Entry 7NEZ (electron microscopy, 3.39 A resolution); this record covers chains A and E of the 6 polymer chains in the assembly.

# Chain A
Protein: ATP-binding cassette sub-family G member 2
Organism: Homo sapiens
Notes: EC 7.6.2.2
Reference sequence: Q9UNQ0 (ABCG2_HUMAN); numbering as in UniProt (aligned over 1-655)
Sequence (655 residues; numbered 1 to 655; the number before each row is that of its first residue):
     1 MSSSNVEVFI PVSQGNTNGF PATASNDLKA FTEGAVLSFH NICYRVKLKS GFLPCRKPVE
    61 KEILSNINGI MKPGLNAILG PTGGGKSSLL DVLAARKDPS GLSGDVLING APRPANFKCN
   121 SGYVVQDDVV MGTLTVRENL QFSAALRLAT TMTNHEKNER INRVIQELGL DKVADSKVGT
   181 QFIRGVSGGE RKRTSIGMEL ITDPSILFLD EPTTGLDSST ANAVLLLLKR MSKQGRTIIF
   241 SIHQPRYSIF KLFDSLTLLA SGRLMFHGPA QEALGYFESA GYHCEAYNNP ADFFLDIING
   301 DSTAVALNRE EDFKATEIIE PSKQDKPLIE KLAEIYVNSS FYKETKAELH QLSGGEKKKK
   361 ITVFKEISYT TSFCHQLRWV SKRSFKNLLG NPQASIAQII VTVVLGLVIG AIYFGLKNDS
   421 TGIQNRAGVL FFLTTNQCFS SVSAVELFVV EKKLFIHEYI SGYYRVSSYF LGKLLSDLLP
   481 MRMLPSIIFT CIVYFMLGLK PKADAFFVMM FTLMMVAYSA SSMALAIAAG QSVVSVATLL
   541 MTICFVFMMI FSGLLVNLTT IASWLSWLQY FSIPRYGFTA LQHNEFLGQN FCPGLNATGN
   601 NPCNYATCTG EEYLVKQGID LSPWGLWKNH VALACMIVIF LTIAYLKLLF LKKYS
Unresolved in the structure: 1-34, 47-60, 302-327, 355-371, 655
Disulfides: C592-C608
Small-molecule neighbours:
  - N-acetylglucosamine (NAG; 2-acetamido-2-deoxy-beta-D-glucopyranose): N596, T598, G599
  - topotecan, hycamtin (TTC; (S)-10-[(dimethylamino)methyl]-4-ethyl-4,9-dihydroxy-1H-pyrano[3',4':6,7]inolizino[1,2-b]-quinoline-3,14(4h,12h)-dione): N436, F439, S440, T542, V546, M549
Curated features (UniProtKB/Swiss-Prot):
  - binding site (ATP): G80 to S87, R184 to E190, E211, H243
  - site (Not glycosylated): N418, N557
  - modified residue: T362 (Phosphothreonine)
  - glycosylation: N596 (N-linked (GlcNAc...) asparagine)
  - natural variant: V12 (V12M: Found in Jr(a-) blood group phenotype), Q141 (Q141K: Associated with high serum levels of uric acid and increased risk of gout), R147 (R147W: Loss of protein expression), T153 (T153M: Decreased protein abundance), K360 (deletion: No effect on protein abundance), F373 (F373C: Decreased protein abundance), T421 (T421A: No effect on protein abundance), T434 (T434M: No effect on protein abundance), S476 (S476P: No effect on protein abundance), S572 (S572R: Decreased protein abundance), D620 (D620N: No effect on protein abundance)
  - mutagenesis: M71 (M71V: Decreased protein abundance. No effect on substrate transmembrane transport), K86 (K86M: Decreased protein abundance. Decreased localization to the plasma membrane and retained intracellularly. Loss of ATPase-coupled transmembrane transporter activity), E211 (E211Q: Decreased estrone-3 sulfate ATPase-coupled transmembrane transporter activity. Decreased substrate-induced ATP hydrolysis ...), T362 (T362A: Loss of phosphorylation by PIM1. Decreased localization to the plasma membrane. Decreased homooligomerization. Loss of function in resistance to drug treatment ...), R383 (R383C: Loss of protein expression), N418 (N418Q: No effect), T435 (T435A: No effect on stability. Increased estrone-3 sulfate ATPase-coupled transmembrane transporter activity. Increased substrate-induced ATP hydrolysis. Increased substrate transport ...), N436 (N436A: No effect on stability. Decreased estrone-3 sulfate ATPase-coupled transmembrane transporter activity. Decreased substrate-induced ATP hydrolysis. Decreased substrate transport), F439 (F439A: No effect on stability. Decreased estrone-3 sulfate ATPase-coupled transmembrane transporter activity. Decreased substrate-induced ATP hydrolysis. Decreased substrate transport), R482 (R482D: Decreases ATPase activity; R482G/N/S/T: Increases ATPase activity; R482K/I/M/Y: No change in ATPase activity; R482T/Y: Decreases transport activity), V546 (V546A: No effect on stability. No effect on estrone-3 sulfate ATPase-coupled transmembrane transporter activity. No effect on substrate-induced ATP hydrolysis. No effect on substrate transport ...), M549 (M549A: No effect on stability. No effect on estrone-3 sulfate ATPase-coupled transmembrane transporter activity. No effect on substrate-induced ATP hydrolysis. No effect on substrate transport), 7 further mutagenesis entries in UniProt
Reported in the primary citation:
  - binding site for topotecan, hycamtin: F439, T542, M549
  - mutagenesis - N436A, F439A: abolished catalytic activity on topotecan, hycamtin
  - mutagenesis - N436A, F439A: decreased catalytic activity

# Chain E
Protein: 5D3(Fab) light chain variable domain
Organism: Mus musculus
Notes: antibody fragment or engineered binder
Sequence (214 residues; numbered 1 to 214; the number before each row is that of its first residue):
     1 DIVLTQSPSS FSVSLGDRVT ISCKASGYIL NRLAWYQQKP GNAPRLLISG ATSLETGFPS
    61 RFSGTGSGKD YTLSISSLQT EDVGTYYCQQ YWSTPWTFGG GTKLEIRRAD AAPTVSIFPP
   121 SSEQLTSGGA SVVCFLNNFY PKDINVKWKI DGSERQNGVL NSWTDQDSKD STYSMSSTLT
   181 LTKDEYERHN SYTCEATHKT STSPIVKSFN RNEC
Unresolved in the structure: 108-214
Disulfides: C23-C88

# Interface between chain A and chain E
Pairs across the interface - 6 pairs, chain A then chain E:
  G599(A) with N31(E), hydrogen bond (backbone-side chain)
  N600(A) with S53(E)
  N601(A) with R32(E)
  N604(A) with R32(E)
  E612(A) with L30(E); R32(E), salt bridge
Interface residues without a listed pair, chain A (11 interface residues in all): T598, E611, V615, D620, L621, S622
Interface residues without a listed pair, chain E (9 interface residues in all): Y28, G50, T52, Y91, W92

# Overview
11 residues of chain A and 9 residues of chain E are in contact, with 1 hydrogen bond and 1 salt bridge. Among
the polar pairs are E612(A)-R32(E) and G599(A)-N31(E). The paper reports a binding site for topotecan,
hycamtin at F439(A), T542(A) and M549(A); N436A and F439A of chain A abolish catalytic activity on topotecan,
hycamtin.
Here chain A is ATP-binding cassette sub-family G member 2 (Homo sapiens) and chain E is 5D3(Fab) light chain
variable domain (Mus musculus). Entry 7NEZ (Structure of topotecan-bound ABCG2) was determined by electron
microscopy, deposited together with 7NEQ and 7NFD.
